PDB entry 1I84 | electron crystallography, 20.00 A resolution (very low resolution: no residue pairs are listed; an interface is given only as per-side residue counts) | chains S and V of the 6 polymer chains in the assembly

== Chain S (and V) ==
Molecule: Smooth muscle myosin heavy chain
Organism: Gallus gallus
Notes: EC 3.6.1.32; fragment: meromyosin subfragment. s1 and s2 fragments.; chain V of this document is another copy of the same molecule, construct and numbering; everything in this record applies to it too
UniProt: P10587 (MYSG_CHICK); residues 2-1175 here correspond to UniProt positions 1-1174 (UniProt number = residue number - 1)
Chain sequence (1184 residues; numbered 2 to 1185; the number before each row is that of its first residue):
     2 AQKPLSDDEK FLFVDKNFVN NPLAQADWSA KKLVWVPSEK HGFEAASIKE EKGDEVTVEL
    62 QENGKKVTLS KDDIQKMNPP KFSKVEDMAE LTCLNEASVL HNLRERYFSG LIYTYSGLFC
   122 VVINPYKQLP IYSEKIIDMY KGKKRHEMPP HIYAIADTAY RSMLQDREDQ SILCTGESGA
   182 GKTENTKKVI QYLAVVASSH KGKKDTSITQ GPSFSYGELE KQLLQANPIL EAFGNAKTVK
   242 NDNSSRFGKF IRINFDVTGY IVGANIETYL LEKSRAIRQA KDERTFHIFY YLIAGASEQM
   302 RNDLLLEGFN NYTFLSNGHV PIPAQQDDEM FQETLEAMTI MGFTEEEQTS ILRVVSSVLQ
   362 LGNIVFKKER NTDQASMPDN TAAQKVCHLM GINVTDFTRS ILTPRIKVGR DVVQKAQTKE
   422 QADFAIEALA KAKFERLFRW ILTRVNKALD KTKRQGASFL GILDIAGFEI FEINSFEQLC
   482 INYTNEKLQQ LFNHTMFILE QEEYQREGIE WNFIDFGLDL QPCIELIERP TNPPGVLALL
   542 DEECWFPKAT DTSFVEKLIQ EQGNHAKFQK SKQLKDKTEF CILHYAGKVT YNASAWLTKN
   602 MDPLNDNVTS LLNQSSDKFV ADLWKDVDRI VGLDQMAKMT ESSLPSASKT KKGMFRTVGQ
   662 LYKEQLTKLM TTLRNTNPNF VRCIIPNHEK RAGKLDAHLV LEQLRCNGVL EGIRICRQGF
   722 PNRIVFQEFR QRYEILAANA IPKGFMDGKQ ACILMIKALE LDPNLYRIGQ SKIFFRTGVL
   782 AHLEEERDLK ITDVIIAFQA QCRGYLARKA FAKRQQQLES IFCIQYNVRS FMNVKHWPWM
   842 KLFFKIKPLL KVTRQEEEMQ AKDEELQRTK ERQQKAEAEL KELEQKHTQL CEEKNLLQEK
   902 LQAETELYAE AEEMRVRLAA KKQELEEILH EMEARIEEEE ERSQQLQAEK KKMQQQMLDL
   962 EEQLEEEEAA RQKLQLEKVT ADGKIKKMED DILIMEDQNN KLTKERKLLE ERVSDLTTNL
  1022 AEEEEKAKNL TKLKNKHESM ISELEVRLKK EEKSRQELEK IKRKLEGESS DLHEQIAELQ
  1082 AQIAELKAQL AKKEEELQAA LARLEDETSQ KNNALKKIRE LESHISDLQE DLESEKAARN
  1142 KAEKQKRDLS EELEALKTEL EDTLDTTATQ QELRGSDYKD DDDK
Disordered / not traced: 205-210, 452-457, 635-655, 944-1185
Construct notes: expression tag (1176-1185)
Modified / non-standard residues: Lys836, Lys842, Lys846, Lys848 (n-dimethyl-lysine; MLY)
From the paper describing this entry:
  - conformationally variable residues (domain motion): Ile796

== How chain S and chain V interact ==
At this resolution (20 A) residue pairs are not listed: 47 residues of chain S and 49 of chain V lie at the interface.
From the paper, about this interface:
  - interface residues, chain S: Asp167(S), Phe727(S), Arg731(S), Phe746(S)
  - interface residues, chain V: Lys368(V), Arg406(V), Ile407(V)

== Overview ==
47 residues of chain S and 49 residues of chain V are in contact. The paper reports interface residues
Asp167(S), Phe727(S) and Lys368(V) among others; conformational variability at Ile796(S).
Chain S and chain V are both Smooth muscle myosin heavy chain (Gallus gallus); the structure, Cryo-EM
structure of the heavy meromyosin subfragment of chicken gizzard smooth muscle myosin with regulatory light
..., was determined by electron crystallography.
